6RE3 - chains 2 and 4 of the 31 polymer chains in the assembly; structure by electron microscopy, 3.30 A resolution.

Chain 2:
Molecule: ASA-2: Polytomella F-ATP synthase associated subunit 2
Organism: Polytomella sp. Pringsheim 198.80
Notes: engineered mutation(s): P165F, N167S
Sequence (441 residues; numbered 5 to 445; the number before each row is that of its first residue):
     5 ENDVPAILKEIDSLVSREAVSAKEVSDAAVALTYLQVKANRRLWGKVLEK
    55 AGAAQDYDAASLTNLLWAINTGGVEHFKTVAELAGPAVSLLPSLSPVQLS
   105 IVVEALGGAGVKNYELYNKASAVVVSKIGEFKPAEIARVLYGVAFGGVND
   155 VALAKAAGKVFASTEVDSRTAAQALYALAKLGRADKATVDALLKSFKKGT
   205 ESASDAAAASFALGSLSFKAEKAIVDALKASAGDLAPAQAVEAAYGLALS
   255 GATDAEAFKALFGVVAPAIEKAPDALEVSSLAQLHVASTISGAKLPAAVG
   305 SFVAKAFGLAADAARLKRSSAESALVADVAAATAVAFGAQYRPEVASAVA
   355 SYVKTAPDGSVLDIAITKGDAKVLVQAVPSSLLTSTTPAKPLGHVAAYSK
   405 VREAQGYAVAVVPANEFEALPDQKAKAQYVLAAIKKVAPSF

Chain 4:
Molecule: Mitochondrial ATP synthase associated protein ASA4
Organism: Polytomella sp. Pringsheim 198.80
Reference sequence: D7NIZ2 (D7NIZ2_9CHLO); numbering as in UniProt (aligned over 1-294)
Sequence (294 residues; numbered 1 to 294; the number before each row is that of its first residue):
     1 ATEPAVSKKEVLYFLSSKDAESSTAVKSYLKSLYAGAQVEATETDASELI
    51 AQLEKKYLSAQVVEPGVHNIALPLGESGSAPVKRYAAELFNLGAQAGFEC
   101 PFIEVSKKFGQETATSETVKDVLNKTKSYVSADYNAALNEVLSSVEAEIN
   151 GPVLFDGKTEGFKKFAAKAKAVAVSRGLPADTILAYCAGSANEDAADKVS
   201 KEFFTWFESAYTADAAAEVKAIEAEAASILDRHLAKPVAQIRKEQASAYA
   251 SLLKRAETAKGAKWAEKYLEDVKAVQWFDASVAEAPASGPKVAA
Unresolved in the structure: 1-4

Chain 2 / chain 4 interface:
Pairs across the interface (69; chain 2 residue first):
  Phe81(2) - Glu88(4)
  Lys82(2) - Ala71(4)
  Lys82(2) - Arg84(4)
  Ala85(2) - Arg84(4)
  Glu86(2) - Pro81(4)
  Glu86(2) - Arg84(4)  salt bridge
  Gly89(2) - Ala80(4)
  Lys116(2) - Ala87(4)
  Lys116(2) - Phe90(4)
  Lys116(2) - Glu208(4)
  Lys116(2) - Tyr211(4)  hydrogen bond (backbone-side chain)
  Asn117(2) - Lys83(4)
  Asn117(2) - Glu208(4)
  Tyr118(2) - Phe204(4)  hydrophobic
  Tyr118(2) - Glu208(4)  hydrogen bond (backbone-side chain)
  Glu119(2) - Lys83(4)  salt bridge
  Glu119(2) - Glu208(4)  hydrogen bond (backbone-side chain)
  Asn122(2) - Lys201(4)
  Asn122(2) - Thr205(4)
  Asn153(2) - Asp197(4)
  Asp154(2) - Asp197(4)
  Asp154(2) - Lys201(4)
  Val155(2) - Asp197(4)  hydrogen bond (backbone-side chain)
  Ala156(2) - Asp197(4)
  Lys159(2) - Glu193(4)  salt bridge
  Lys159(2) - Asp194(4)
  Arg187(2) - Glu193(4)  salt bridge
  Glu274(2) - Tyr34(4)
  Pro277(2) - Tyr34(4)  hydrophobic
  Asp278(2) - Lys27(4)  hydrogen bond (backbone-side chain)
  Asp278(2) - Lys31(4)
  Glu281(2) - Leu15(4)
  Glu281(2) - Lys18(4)  salt bridge
  Val282(2) - Leu15(4)  hydrophobic
  Leu285(2) - Leu30(4)  hydrophobic
  Ala302(2) - Tyr34(4)
  Val303(2) - Tyr34(4)  hydrophobic
  Phe306(2) - Leu30(4)
  Phe306(2) - Tyr34(4)  hydrophobic
  Lys309(2) - Leu33(4)  hydrogen bond (side chain-backbone)
  Lys309(2) - Ala37(4)  hydrogen bond (side chain-backbone)
  Leu313(2) - Lys8(4)
  Leu313(2) - Leu12(4)
  Leu313(2) - Leu15(4)
  Leu313(2) - Tyr29(4)  hydrophobic
  Leu313(2) - Leu33(4)  hydrophobic
  Leu313(2) - Val39(4)  hydrophobic
  Asp316(2) - Lys8(4)  salt bridge
  Asp316(2) - Leu12(4)
  Asp316(2) - Thr42(4)
  Ala317(2) - Leu12(4)
  Ala317(2) - Leu15(4)  hydrophobic
  Leu320(2) - Lys9(4)
  Leu320(2) - Leu12(4)  hydrophobic
  Leu320(2) - Tyr13(4)  hydrophobic
  Lys321(2) - Leu12(4)
  Lys321(2) - Tyr13(4)  hydrogen bond (side chain-backbone)
  Lys321(2) - Ser16(4)  hydrogen bond
  Lys321(2) - Gln95(4)  hydrogen bond (side chain-backbone)
  Ser323(2) - Glu99(4)
  Ser324(2) - Glu99(4)
  Ser324(2) - Lys107(4)
  Val357(2) - Thr44(4)
  Asp362(2) - Val39(4)
  Gly363(2) - Ala41(4)
  Gly363(2) - Thr42(4)  hydrogen bond (backbone-backbone)
  Val365(2) - Thr42(4)
  Val365(2) - Thr44(4)
  Thr390(2) - Glu193(4)
Interface residues without a listed pair, chain 2 (45 interface residues in all): Arg46, Ala88, Ile273, Ala314, Arg322, Thr359, Ser389
Interface residues without a listed pair, chain 4 (42 interface residues in all): Gln38, Glu40, Asn91, Gly97, Ser288

Summary:
Chain 2 and chain 4 form an interface of 45 and 42 residues respectively; the contacts include 11 hydrogen
bonds and 6 salt bridges. Polar contacts include Glu86(2)-Arg84(4), Glu119(2)-Lys83(4) and
Lys159(2)-Glu193(4).
Chain 2 is ASA-2: Polytomella F-ATP synthase associated subunit 2 and chain 4 is Mitochondrial ATP synthase
associated protein ASA4, both from Polytomella sp. Pringsheim 198.80; the structure, Cryo-EM structure of
Polytomella F-ATP synthase, Rotary substate 2B, monomer-masked refinement, was determined by electron
microscopy, deposited together with 6RD4, 6RD5, 6RD6, 6RD7, 6RD8, 6RD9 and 46 further entries.
